4IX4 - chains A and B; structure by X-ray diffraction, 1.50 A resolution.

[Chain A (and B)]
Name: MsStt7d protein
Notes: chain B of this document is another copy of the same molecule, construct and numbering; everything in this record applies to it too
UniProtKB: C1EBN1 (C1EBN1_MICSR); residues 151-489 here = UniProt positions 151-489
Amino-acid sequence (350 residues; each row starts with the number of its first residue):
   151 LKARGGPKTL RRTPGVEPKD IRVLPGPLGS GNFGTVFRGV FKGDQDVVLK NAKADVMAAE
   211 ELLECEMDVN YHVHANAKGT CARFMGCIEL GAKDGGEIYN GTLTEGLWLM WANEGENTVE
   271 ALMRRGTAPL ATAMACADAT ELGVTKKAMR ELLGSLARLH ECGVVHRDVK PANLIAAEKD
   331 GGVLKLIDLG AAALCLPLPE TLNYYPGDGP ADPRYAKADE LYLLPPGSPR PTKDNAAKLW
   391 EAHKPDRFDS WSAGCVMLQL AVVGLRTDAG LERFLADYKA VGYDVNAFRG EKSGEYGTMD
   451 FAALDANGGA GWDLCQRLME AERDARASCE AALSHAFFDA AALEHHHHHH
Disordered / not traced: 497-500 (chain B: fully traced)
Differences from the reference sequence: expression tag (490-500)
Metal / ion sites: Mg2+: Asn323, Asp338 (together with ADP)
Small-molecule neighbours: ADP (adenosine-5'-diphosphate): Leu178, Gly179, Ser180, Gly181, Val186, Val198, Lys200, Ala232, Trp261, Ala262, Asn263, Glu264, Gly265, Thr268, Ala322, Asn323, Ile325, Ile337, Asp338

[Chain A / chain B interface]
Pairs across the interface (38; chain A residue first):
  Ser180(A) with Ser180(B); Lys203(B), hydrogen bond (backbone-side chain); Asp205(B), hydrogen bond
  Gly181(A) with Ser180(B), hydrogen bond (backbone-side chain); Gly181(B); Lys203(B), hydrogen bond (backbone-side chain)
  Asn182(A) with Asn182(B); Lys203(B); Asp205(B); Val206(B)
  Lys203(A) with Ser180(B), hydrogen bond; Gly181(B), hydrogen bond (side chain-backbone)
  Ala204(A) with Asp362(B); Pro363(B); Arg364(B); Asp418(B)
  Asp205(A) with Ala361(B); Asp362(B); Pro363(B); Arg364(B)
  Val206(A) with Pro363(B)
  Met207(A) with Gly359(B); Ala361(B), hydrophobic; Pro363(B); Leu371(B), hydrophobic
  Ala242(A) with Ala419(B), hydrophobic
  Lys320(A) with Asp205(B)
  Ala361(A) with Met207(B)
  Asp362(A) with Ala204(B); Asp205(B)
  Pro363(A) with Ala204(B); Asp205(B); Val206(B); Met207(B), hydrophobic
  Arg364(A) with Ala204(B), hydrogen bond (side chain-backbone); Asp205(B)
  Leu371(A) with Met207(B), hydrophobic
  Asp418(A) with Ala204(B)
Other interface residues (no listed pair), chain A (20 interface residues in all): Lys152, Glu255, Ala419, Glu445
Other interface residues (no listed pair), chain B (23 interface residues in all): Ala153, Ala242, Glu255, Lys320, Asp358, Pro360, Glu445

[Overview]
20 residues of chain A and 23 residues of chain B are in contact; the contacts include 7 hydrogen bonds. Polar
pairs include Ser180(A)-Lys203(B), Ser180(A)-Asp205(B) and Gly181(A)-Ser180(B). Bound to chain A: ADP. The
Mg2+ site is built by Asn323(A) and Asp338(A).
Chain A and chain B are both MsStt7d protein; the structure, Crystal structure of a Stt7 homolog from
Micromonas algae in complex with ADP, was determined by X-ray diffraction (same publication as 4IX3, 4IX5 and
4IX6).
